PDB entry 1MEU | X-ray diffraction, 1.90 A resolution | chains A and B

Chain A (and B):
Protein: HIV-1 protease
Source organism: Human immunodeficiency virus 1
Notes: EC 3.4.23.16; chain B of this document is another copy of the same molecule, construct and numbering; everything in this record applies to it too
UniProtKB: P03366 (POL_HV1B1); residues 1-99 here correspond to UniProt positions 57-155 (UniProt number = residue number + 56)
Chain sequence (99 residues; row label = number of the first residue in the row):
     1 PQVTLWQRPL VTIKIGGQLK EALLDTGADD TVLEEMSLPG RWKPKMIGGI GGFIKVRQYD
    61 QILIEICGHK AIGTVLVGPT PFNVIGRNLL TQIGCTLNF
Construct notes: engineered mutation F82 (Val138 in P03366), V84 (Ile140 in P03366)
Ligand contacts: dmp323(inhibitor of dupont merck) (DMP; [4-R-(-4-alpha,5-alpha,6-beta,7-beta)]-hexahydro-5,6-bis(hydroxy)-[1,3-bis([4-hydroxymethyl-phenyl]methyl)-4,7-bis(phen ylmethyl)]-2H-1,3-diazepinone): R8, L23, D25, G27, A28, D29, D30, V32, I47, G48, G49, I50, P81, F82, V84

Interface between chain A and chain B:
Contacting residue pairs (92):
  P1(A) with L97(B); N98(B); F99(B), hydrogen bond (backbone-backbone)
  Q2(A) with T96(B), hydrogen bond; L97(B); N98(B), hydrogen bond
  V3(A) with T96(B); L97(B), hydrogen bond (backbone-backbone); F99(B), hydrophobic
  T4(A) with T96(B)
  L5(A) with T26(B); R87(B), hydrogen bond (backbone-side chain); L90(B), hydrophobic; T91(B); C95(B); L97(B), hydrophobic
  W6(A) with R87(B), hydrogen bond (backbone-side chain); T91(B)
  Q7(A) with R87(B)
  R8(A) with D29(B), salt bridge; R87(B)
  P9(A) with T26(B)
  L23(A) with G27(B)
  L24(A) with T26(B), hydrogen bond (backbone-side chain); G27(B); F99(B), hydrophobic
  D25(A) with D25(B); T26(B); G27(B), hydrogen bond (side chain-backbone)
  T26(A) with L5(B); P9(B); L24(B), hydrogen bond (side chain-backbone); D25(B); T26(B), hydrogen bond (backbone-side chain)
  G27(A) with D25(B)
  D29(A) with R8(B), salt bridge
  I47(A) with I50(B), hydrophobic
  G49(A) with I50(B)
  I50(A) with G49(B); I50(B); G52(B); I54(B), hydrophobic; T80(B)
  G51(A) with I50(B); G51(B); G52(B); I54(B)
  G52(A) with I50(B); G51(B)
  F53(A) with G51(B)
  I54(A) with G51(B)
  C67(A) with F99(B), hydrophobic
  H69(A) with F99(B)
  T80(A) with I50(B)
  P81(A) with G49(B); I50(B)
  R87(A) with L5(B), hydrogen bond (side chain-backbone); Q7(B); R8(B); P9(B)
  T91(A) with L5(B); W6(B)
  I93(A) with F99(B), hydrophobic
  G94(A) with N98(B)
  C95(A) with L5(B); L97(B), hydrophobic; N98(B); F99(B), hydrophobic
  T96(A) with Q2(B); V3(B); T4(B); T96(B); L97(B); N98(B), hydrogen bond (backbone-backbone)
  L97(A) with P1(B); Q2(B); V3(B), hydrogen bond (backbone-backbone); L24(B), hydrophobic; C95(B), hydrophobic; T96(B)
  N98(A) with P1(B); Q2(B), hydrogen bond; G94(B); C95(B); T96(B), hydrogen bond (backbone-backbone); N98(B)
  F99(A) with P1(B), hydrogen bond (backbone-backbone); Q2(B); V3(B), hydrophobic; L24(B), hydrophobic; C67(B), hydrophobic; C95(B), hydrophobic
Also at the interface, not in a pair above, chain A (38 interface residues in all): V11, V32, L90
Also at the interface, not in a pair above, chain B (37 interface residues in all): V11, L23, V32, F53, H69, P81, I93

In short:
Chain A and chain B form an interface of 38 and 37 residues respectively, with 16 hydrogen bonds and 2 salt
bridges. Polar pairs include R8(A)-D29(B), Q2(A)-T96(B) and Q2(A)-N98(B). Chain A binds dmp323(inhibitor of
dupont merck).
Chain A and chain B are both HIV-1 protease (Human immunodeficiency virus 1); the structure, HIV-1 mutant
(V82F, I84V) protease complexed with DMP323, was determined by X-ray diffraction, deposited together with
1MER, 1MES and 1MET.
